Entry 4EAI (X-ray diffraction, 2.29 A resolution); this record covers chains A and C of the 3 polymer chains in the assembly.

# Chain A
Protein: 5'-AMP-activated protein kinase catalytic subunit alpha-1
Source organism: Rattus norvegicus
Notes: EC 2.7.11.1, 2.7.11.27, 2.7.11.31, 2.7.11.26
UniProt: P54645 (AAPK1_RAT); the construct has insertions or renumbered stretches relative to UniProt, so the offset changes along the chain: 394-468 = UniProt 405-479; 475-494 = UniProt 540-559
Sequence (106 residues; numbered 389 to 494; the number before each row is that of its first residue):
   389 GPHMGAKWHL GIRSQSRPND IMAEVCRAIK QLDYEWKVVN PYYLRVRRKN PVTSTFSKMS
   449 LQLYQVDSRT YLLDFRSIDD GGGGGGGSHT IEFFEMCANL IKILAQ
Unresolved in the structure: 389-393, 494
Sequence notes: expression tag (389-393); linker (469-474)
UniProt features mapped onto this chain:
  - modified residue: S456 (Phosphoserine)

# Chain C
Protein: 5'-AMP-activated protein kinase subunit gamma-1
Source organism: Rattus norvegicus
UniProt: P80385 (AAKG1_RAT); residues 1-330 here = UniProt positions 1-330
Sequence (330 residues; numbered 1 to 330; the number before each row is that of its first residue):
     1 MESVAAESAP APENEHSQET PESNSSVYTT FMKSHRCYDL IPTSSKLVVF DTSLQVKKAF
    61 FALVTNGVRA APLWDSKKQS FVGMLTITDF INILHRYYKS ALVQIYELEE HKIETWREVY
   121 LQDSFKPLVC ISPNASLFDA VSSLIRNKIH RLPVIDPESG NTLYILTHKR ILKFLKLFIT
   181 EFPKPEFMSK SLEELQIGTY ANIAMVRTTT PVYVALGIFV QHRVSALPVV DEKGRVVDIY
   241 SKFDVINLAA EKTYNNLDVS VTKALQHRSH YFEGVLKCYL HETLEAIINR LVEAEVHRLV
   301 VVDEHDVVKG IVSLSDILQA LVLTGGEKKP
Unresolved in the structure: 1-25, 121-125, 251-255, 325-330
Ligand contacts:
  - adenosine monophosphate (AMP), molecule 1: R69, K169, I239, S241, F243, D244, R268, F272, G274, V275, L276, V296, H297, R298, L299, V300
  - adenosine monophosphate (AMP), molecule 2: M84, T86, T88, D89, K126, P127, L128, V129, K148, I149, H150, R151, L152, P153, K242
  - adenosine monophosphate (AMP), molecule 3: H150, G198, T199, N202, I203, A204, V224, S225, A226, L227, P228, H297, I311, S313, S315, D316
UniProt features mapped onto this chain:
  - motif: L137 to E158 (AMPK pseudosubstrate)
  - binding site (ADP): R69, M84 to D89, V129, H150, R151, K169, S241 to D244, R268, L276, H297, R298
  - binding site (AMP): R69, M84 to D89, V129, H150, R151, K169, T199, A204, S225, A226, S241 to D244, R268, L276, H297, R298, S313 to D316
  - binding site (ATP): R69, M84 to D89, V129, H150, R151, K169, S241 to D244, R268, L276, H297, R298
  - modified residue: S260 (Phosphoserine), T262 (Phosphothreonine), S269 (Phosphoserine)

# Chain A / chain C interface
Residue-residue contacts - 28 pairs, chain A then chain C:
  N438(A) - Q79(C)  hydrogen bond
  V440(A) - K77(C)
  V440(A) - K78(C)
  V440(A) - Q79(C)
  G471(A) - S159(C)
  G472(A) - E158(C)
  G472(A) - S159(C)  hydrogen bond (backbone-backbone)
  G472(A) - G160(C)
  G474(A) - Q79(C)
  G474(A) - S80(C)
  G475(A) - W74(C)
  G475(A) - Q79(C)
  G475(A) - S159(C)
  G475(A) - G160(C)
  S476(A) - W74(C)
  S476(A) - F81(C)
  S476(A) - S159(C)
  S476(A) - G160(C)
  S476(A) - N161(C)  hydrogen bond
  H477(A) - S159(C)  hydrogen bond (backbone-backbone)
  H477(A) - N161(C)
  T478(A) - N161(C)  hydrogen bond
  I479(A) - W74(C)
  I479(A) - F81(C)  hydrophobic
  E480(A) - Q79(C)
  E483(A) - W74(C)  hydrogen bond
  E483(A) - S76(C)  hydrogen bond
  E483(A) - Q79(C)  hydrogen bond
Interface residues without a listed pair, chain A (14 interface residues in all): T441, G470
Interface residues without a listed pair, chain C (14 interface residues in all): V49, D51, P157

# In short
Chain A and chain C each contribute 14 residues to their interface; the contacts include 8 hydrogen bonds.
Polar contacts include N438(A)-Q79(C), S476(A)-N161(C) and T478(A)-N161(C). Chain C binds 3 copies of
adenosine monophosphate.
Here chain A is 5'-AMP-activated protein kinase catalytic subunit alpha-1 and chain C is 5'-AMP-activated
protein kinase subunit gamma-1, both from Rattus norvegicus. Entry 4EAI (Co-crystal structure of an AMPK core
with AMP) was determined by X-ray diffraction, deposited together with 4EAG, 4EAJ, 4EAK and 4EAL.
